5ANC - chains J and N of the 11 polymer chains in the assembly; structure by electron microscopy, 4.20 A resolution (low resolution: residue-level contacts below are approximate; hydrogen-bond / salt-bridge calls are withheld).

Chain J:
Name: Ribosome maturation protein sbds
From: Homo sapiens
UniProtKB: Q9Y3A5 (SBDS_HUMAN); residues 1-250 here = UniProt positions 1-250
Chain sequence (250 residues; each row starts with the number of its first residue):
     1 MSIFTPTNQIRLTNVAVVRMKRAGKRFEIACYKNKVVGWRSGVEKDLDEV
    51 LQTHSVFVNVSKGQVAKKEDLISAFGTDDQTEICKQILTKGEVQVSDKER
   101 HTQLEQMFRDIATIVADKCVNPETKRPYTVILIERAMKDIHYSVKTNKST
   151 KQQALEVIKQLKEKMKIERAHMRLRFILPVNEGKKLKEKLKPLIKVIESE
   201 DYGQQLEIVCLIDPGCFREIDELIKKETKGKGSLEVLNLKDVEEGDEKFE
Swiss-Prot annotation at these positions:
  - modified residue: Ser2 (N-acetylserine)
  - natural variant: Asn8 (N8K: In SDS1; uncertain significance), Lys33 (K33T: In SDS1), Glu44 (E44G: In SDS1; uncertain significance), Lys67 (K67E: In SDS1; uncertain significance), Ile87 (I87S: In SDS1; uncertain significance), Arg126 (R126T: In SDS1), Arg169 (R169C: In SDS1; uncertain significance)
  - mutagenesis: Lys151 (K151N: Strongly reduced release of EIF6 from pre-60S ribosome subunits)
Reported in the primary citation:
  - binding site for 26S ribosomal RNA (chain N): Lys151, Arg218
  - disease-associated variants - F57L, K151E, K151N: decreased growth
  - mutagenesis - R100E: decreased growth

Chain N:
Molecule: 26S ribosomal RNA
From: Dictyostelium discoideum
Sequence (3741 nucleotides; row label = number of the first residue in the row):
     1 UCCGCCUCACCUUUGUAAGAUUACCCGCUGAACUUAAGCAUAUCAGUAAG
    51 CGGAGGAAAAGAAACUAACUAGGAUUCCGUCAGUAACGGCGAGUGAAGAC
   101 GGAAUAGCCCAAGGUUCAAACCUGGAUCUCUUCGAGGUUAGGUGAUGUGA
   151 CCUAUGGACUGAUGGAGCCCGCUGUUGUGACUGCUAAUUCCGUUUGGAAU
   201 UUCGAGUCGUAGAAGGUGAUAACCCUGUUCGCAGUAUCACAACAGUUGGA
   251 CUUUGCCAUUAGCUCCACGAGUAGGAAUGUCUGAAAUUGCAUUCUGAAUG
   301 GGUGAUAAGAUUCAUCCAAGGCUAAAUAUAUGUUAGGAGAUCGAUAGCAU
   351 ACAAGUACCGUGAGGGAAAGGUGAAAAGAACUUUGAAAAAAGGUUUAAAA
   401 GUAUUUGACACCGUUUAUGUGGAAGCGUUUACUUGGACCCCGAUUAAUGA
   451 CGUCGGUUUAGCUCUAAUUCUUAGGUGGCCAAAGUAGAGUGUUACGUGCU
   501 GAUCAAAAGGUAACGGACAUUUGAUUCAUUGGUUAUCGACGAGGAAGGUA
   551 CUCUAAAUCGGCCAGUUACUAACGGGUGAGAUCUGAUGUUUAUAAAAUGG
   601 GGGAUGAGGCUUAUCGGCUUGCUGGUGGCUCGCUCUCAAUAAUGGAUAUU
   651 GGGUUUCAUCAAGAGUGCAAAAUGGUGGCAAUUCACUAUUAGUGGUUAUU
   701 AAUUUUGUUUGCGUGGCUUGGCCUUGUCUACAGGUUAUCUUCGGAUGGCU
   751 UGUAGCUUUGUUGAACGCGUGGGCUUAAUGUUGUGAUUCUAGUAGCGUUA
   801 CCAUAUCGUUAGAGUGGGUUCAAUAAAUGUCCCGUCUUGAAACACGGAUC
   851 AAGGAGGCCGUUUUGUGUGCGAGUGUAAGAGUAAUUAAAACUCUGACGCG
   901 UAUUGAAAGAAAGAAUACUCCAAAAGAUCGUAACUACGGUUACCUUCUGU
   951 AAGGAGUGCCCGAAUCAUGAGAACUCUGUUUCGAAAGGAUUUGCGGUUGA
  1001 GCACCUAGAAUGGGACCCGAAAGGUUGUGAACUAUGCCUGAGGAAGGCGA
  1051 AGUCAGGGGAAACUCUGAUGGAGGCUUGUCGCAAUGCUGACGUGCAAAUC
  1101 GCUUGUCUAACUUGGGUAUAGGGGCGAAAGACUAAUCGAACAACCUAGUA
  1151 GCUGGUUCCUUCCGAAGUUUCCCUCAGGAUAGCUGGAGCAGUAUUCUAGU
  1201 UCCAUCUUGUAAAGACAAUGAUUAGCAGUUUCGGGGGCGUAAUGCUCUCA
  1251 GCUGAUUCUCAAACUCUGAACGGGUGGGUAUCAUUUUAAUUCACUUAAUU
  1301 GGAUUUUAAAAUUAAAUUGCACAUGUGCAAUGAAAAAUAGGAGCUCUUAG
  1351 UGGGCCAUUUUUGGUAAGCAGAACUGGCGAUGUGGGUUGAACCAAAUAUU
  1401 GGGAUAAGACGUCUAACAUUCACUAAUAGAUACCACAAAAGGUGUUAGUU
  1451 CAUUAAGACAGCAGGACGGUGGCCAUGGAAGUCGGUAUCCGCUAAGGAGU
  1501 GUGUAACAACUCACCUGCCAAAUGGACUAGCCCUGAAAAUGGAUGACGCU
  1551 AGCAGUGGAUGGUCGAUGCCCAAUCGUUAAAAGAAGUGAUAAUACUUUUA
  1601 ACGUGUAGGAAGGCGUGAAGGUAACGUAGAAGCUUGAAUGUGAAUUCGAG
  1651 UGGAGUUGUCUUUAGUGCAGAUCUUGAUGGUAGUAGCAAAUAUUCAAAAG
  1701 AAUUUACUUUGAAGGCCGAAGUGGGGAAGGGUUCCAUAACAAUGGAAUUC
  1751 ACUUAUGGGUGAGUCGAUCCUAAGGUUUGGGUUAACUCUCUCUAAUAAGG
  1801 UUACUAGGUCAUUGGAUCGAAAGUGAAGGUGGCUUUAACACUAGUGACUU
  1851 UAUAGGCCGAAAGGGAAGCGGGUUAAAAUUCCUGCACCAUCGAAUGGGAU
  1901 AUUAGGGUAACCGAUCGUAAUCCGGGACAUCAAUUGGCGGUCGAGGAAGA
  1951 GUUAUCUUUUCUUGUUAACAUUGUCUUGGGGUCCUCCGAAUCAGGUCAAC
  2001 UGGAGACGAGGAUUCAUCGCACAAUGGAAGAGCACAGUCCUUUGGAUUGG
  2051 GUCUCGCAUCCGCUAAAUGGUCCUUGAAAACCGGAUUAUGGUAUUUAAUC
  2101 CUAUUUGGUGUUCGUACCAAUAACCACAUCAGGUCUCCAAGGUGAAUAGC
  2151 CUCUGGUCAAAUGUAUUAAUGUAGAUAAGGGAAGUCGGCAAAACCGAUCU
  2201 GUAACUUCGGGAUAAGGAUUGGCUCUAAAGGCUGGUGGAGUGGACAUAUU
  2251 GGAGUUUGCUAUUUGUUUUUUACUUUUAGGAUGGGCAACUGUUUUGAAGG
  2301 UUUAAGAUGGGUGGUAAUUCUUUCCAAUGUGAGGGCUUGCUCGUUCUGCU
  2351 UUACGAUUAACAGCUAAUUUAGAACUGUGACGAUCACCGGGAAUCCAACU
  2401 GUUUAAUUAAAACAAAGCAUUGCGAUAAGCUUAAAAGCUUUUGACGCAAU
  2451 GUGAUUUCUGCCCAGUGCUCUGAAUGUCAAAGUGAAGAGAUUCAACCUAG
  2501 CACGGGUAAACGGCGGGAGUAACUAUGACUCUCUUAAGGUAGCCAAAUGC
  2551 CUCGUCAUCUAAUUAGUGACGCGCAUGAAUGGAUCAAUGAGAUUCCCACU
  2601 GUCCCUAACUACUAUACAGCGAAACCACUGCAAGGGGAACGGGCCUUGCA
  2651 AAAACAGCGGGGAAAGAAGACCCUGUUGAGCUUGACUCUAGUCUGAUAUU
  2701 GCAUAGUGACCUAAAAGGUGUAGAAUAGGUGGGAGGGGCAACCCGACGGU
  2751 GAAAUACCACCCCUUUUGGCGUUACUUUGCUAACUUGGAAUAACAGUACC
  2801 UCAUAAUUCAUUUUAUGAUGGUUUUGGUGAAUAAGCGGAUCAACCACGGG
  2851 UGAAAUCUGUGCAAAUUGGGCAACUGAUUUGUAUAGCAAAGUAGUCCCUC
  2901 UGGUCCCGUAUUAUGUCGACCAAGAACAGUUUCAGGUGGGGAGUUUGGCU
  2951 GGGGCGGCACAUUUGUUAAAAGAUAACGCAAGUGUCCAAAGGCAGGCUCA
  3001 GUGAGAACAGAAAUCUCACGUAGAGUAAAAGGGCAAAAGCCUGCUUGAUU
  3051 CUGAUUUUCAGUACUAAUCGGAACUGGGAAACCAGGGCCUAUCGAUCCUU
  3101 UAUGUGCUUAAAUCUUAACCCUAGAGGUGUCAGAAAAGUUACCACAGGGA
  3151 UAACUGGCUUGUGGCAGCCAAGCGCUCAUAGCGACGCUGCUUUUUGAUCC
  3201 UUCGAUGUCGGCUCUUCUUAUCAUUGUGAAGCAGAAUUCACAAAGUGUUG
  3251 GAUUGUUCACCCACUAACAAGGAACGUGAGCUGGGUUUAGACCGUCGUGA
  3301 GACAGGUUAGUUUUACCCUACUGUUGUCAAUUGUUUGCGUAAUAGUAGCA
  3351 UGAUUUAGUACGAGAGGAACUGUCAUGCCGGAUCACUGGUCUGUAGGUUU
  3401 AUUUGACAAAAUAGUGACCUGCCGCUACCAUCCGUUGGAUAAUGGCUGAA
  3451 CGCCUCUAAGUCAGAAUCCAUUCUAGAAACGCAAACCAAAUGCUUUAGAG
  3501 UGUGAAUGUUGUAGGUAACAUUAGGUUGUUGGUGGGGGACCACUUUCAAC
  3551 UUUAAACCAUAUGAUUAAUCGCUGUUACACUGCAGUUUCCUUCCGGUUAU
  3601 UGUGGUGGGUGGCUAAAUUCUAAUUUAUAUCCUCGUUCCGCUCAACUCUU
  3651 CGAUUGUAGACGACUAUCAAAUGAACUAGGUGCUGUAAGCUUCCGAGUAG
  3701 CGUUCAGUUACGAGGGGUUGAGGCUUUUCCAUUAGUUCUUU
Unresolved in the structure: 1-1220, 1271-1355, 1603-2391, 2701-2924, 3481-3741
Construct notes: conflict C3119 (G in FR733594.)

Chain J / chain N interface:
Contacting residue pairs (81; chain J residue first):
  Met1(J) - G2669(N)
  Met1(J) - A3153(N)
  Met1(J) - C3154(N)
  Met1(J) - A3205(N)
  Met1(J) - G3207(N)
  Met1(J) - U3208(N)
  Ser2(J) - G2669(N)
  Ser2(J) - A3205(N)
  Ser2(J) - G3207(N)
  Ile3(J) - G2669(N)
  Ile3(J) - U3287(N)
  Phe4(J) - G3207(N)
  Phe4(J) - U3208(N)
  Phe4(J) - U3287(N)
  Thr5(J) - G2669(N)
  Thr5(J) - C2671(N)
  Thr5(J) - U3287(N)
  Pro6(J) - A3153(N)
  Pro6(J) - C3154(N)
  Pro6(J) - U3208(N)
  Thr7(J) - A3153(N)
  Thr7(J) - U3286(N)
  Thr7(J) - U3287(N)
  Asn8(J) - A3304(N)
  Gln9(J) - U3286(N)
  Gln9(J) - A3304(N)
  Ile10(J) - C3303(N)
  Ile10(J) - A3304(N)
  Arg11(J) - A3304(N)
  Leu12(J) - A3304(N)
  Thr13(J) - A3304(N)
  Arg19(J) - C2550(N)
  Arg19(J) - C2574(N)
  Lys21(J) - A2575(N)
  Arg26(J) - A2575(N)
  Ser61(J) - A3304(N)
  Ser61(J) - G3305(N)
  Lys62(J) - G2954(N)
  Lys62(J) - A3302(N)
  Lys62(J) - C3303(N)
  Gly63(J) - G2954(N)
  Gly63(J) - C2955(N)
  Gln64(J) - C2955(N)
  Val65(J) - C2955(N)
  Val65(J) - G2956(N)
  Ala66(J) - G2956(N)
  Lys67(J) - G2957(N)
  Lys68(J) - G2957(N)
  Glu92(J) - C2574(N)
  Gln94(J) - C2550(N)
  Gln94(J) - C2551(N)
  Val95(J) - C2551(N)
  Val95(J) - U2552(N)
  Ser96(J) - U2552(N)
  Arg100(J) - U2552(N)
  Arg100(J) - G2554(N)
  Arg100(J) - U2555(N)
  Lys138(J) - C2556(N)
  His141(J) - C2556(N)
  His141(J) - A2557(N)
  Tyr142(J) - C2556(N)
  Ser143(J) - U2555(N)
  Ser143(J) - C2556(N)
  Lys145(J) - C2570(N)
  Lys145(J) - G2571(N)
  Asn147(J) - C2572(N)
  Lys148(J) - U2526(N)
  Lys148(J) - G2571(N)
  Lys148(J) - C2572(N)
  Ser149(J) - A2525(N)
  Ser149(J) - U2526(N)
  Lys151(J) - U2524(N)
  Lys151(J) - A2525(N)
  Gln152(J) - A2525(N)
  Gln152(J) - U2526(N)
  Leu155(J) - U2524(N)
  Leu155(J) - A2525(N)
  Cys216(J) - A2522(N)
  Arg218(J) - A2522(N)
  Glu219(J) - A2522(N)
  Lys240(J) - U2524(N)
Also at the interface, not in a pair above, chain J (50 interface residues in all): Lys33, Leu104, Lys118, Val144, Gly215, Phe217
Also at the interface, not in a pair above, chain N (38 interface residues in all): G2516, C2553, U2558, U3206, U3312

Overview:
50 residues of chain J face 38 of chain N across their interface. From UniProt: one mutagenesis site on chain
J. From the paper: a binding site for 26S ribosomal RNA (chain N) at Lys151(J) and Arg218(J); F57L, K151E and
K151N of chain J, among others, reduce growth.
Chain J is Ribosome maturation protein sbds (Homo sapiens) and chain N is 26S ribosomal RNA (Dictyostelium
discoideum); the structure, Mechanism of eIF6 release from the nascent 60S ribosomal subunit, was determined
by electron microscopy (same publication as 6QKL, 5AN9 and 5ANB).
